4A3I - chains A and H of the 14 polymer chains in the assembly; structure by X-ray diffraction, 3.80 A resolution.

Chain A:
Molecule: DNA-directed RNA polymerase II subunit RPB1
From: Saccharomyces cerevisiae
Notes: EC 2.7.7.6
UniProt: P04050 (RPB1_YEAST); numbering as in UniProt (aligned over 1-1732)
Chain sequence (1732 residues; each row starts with the number of its first residue):
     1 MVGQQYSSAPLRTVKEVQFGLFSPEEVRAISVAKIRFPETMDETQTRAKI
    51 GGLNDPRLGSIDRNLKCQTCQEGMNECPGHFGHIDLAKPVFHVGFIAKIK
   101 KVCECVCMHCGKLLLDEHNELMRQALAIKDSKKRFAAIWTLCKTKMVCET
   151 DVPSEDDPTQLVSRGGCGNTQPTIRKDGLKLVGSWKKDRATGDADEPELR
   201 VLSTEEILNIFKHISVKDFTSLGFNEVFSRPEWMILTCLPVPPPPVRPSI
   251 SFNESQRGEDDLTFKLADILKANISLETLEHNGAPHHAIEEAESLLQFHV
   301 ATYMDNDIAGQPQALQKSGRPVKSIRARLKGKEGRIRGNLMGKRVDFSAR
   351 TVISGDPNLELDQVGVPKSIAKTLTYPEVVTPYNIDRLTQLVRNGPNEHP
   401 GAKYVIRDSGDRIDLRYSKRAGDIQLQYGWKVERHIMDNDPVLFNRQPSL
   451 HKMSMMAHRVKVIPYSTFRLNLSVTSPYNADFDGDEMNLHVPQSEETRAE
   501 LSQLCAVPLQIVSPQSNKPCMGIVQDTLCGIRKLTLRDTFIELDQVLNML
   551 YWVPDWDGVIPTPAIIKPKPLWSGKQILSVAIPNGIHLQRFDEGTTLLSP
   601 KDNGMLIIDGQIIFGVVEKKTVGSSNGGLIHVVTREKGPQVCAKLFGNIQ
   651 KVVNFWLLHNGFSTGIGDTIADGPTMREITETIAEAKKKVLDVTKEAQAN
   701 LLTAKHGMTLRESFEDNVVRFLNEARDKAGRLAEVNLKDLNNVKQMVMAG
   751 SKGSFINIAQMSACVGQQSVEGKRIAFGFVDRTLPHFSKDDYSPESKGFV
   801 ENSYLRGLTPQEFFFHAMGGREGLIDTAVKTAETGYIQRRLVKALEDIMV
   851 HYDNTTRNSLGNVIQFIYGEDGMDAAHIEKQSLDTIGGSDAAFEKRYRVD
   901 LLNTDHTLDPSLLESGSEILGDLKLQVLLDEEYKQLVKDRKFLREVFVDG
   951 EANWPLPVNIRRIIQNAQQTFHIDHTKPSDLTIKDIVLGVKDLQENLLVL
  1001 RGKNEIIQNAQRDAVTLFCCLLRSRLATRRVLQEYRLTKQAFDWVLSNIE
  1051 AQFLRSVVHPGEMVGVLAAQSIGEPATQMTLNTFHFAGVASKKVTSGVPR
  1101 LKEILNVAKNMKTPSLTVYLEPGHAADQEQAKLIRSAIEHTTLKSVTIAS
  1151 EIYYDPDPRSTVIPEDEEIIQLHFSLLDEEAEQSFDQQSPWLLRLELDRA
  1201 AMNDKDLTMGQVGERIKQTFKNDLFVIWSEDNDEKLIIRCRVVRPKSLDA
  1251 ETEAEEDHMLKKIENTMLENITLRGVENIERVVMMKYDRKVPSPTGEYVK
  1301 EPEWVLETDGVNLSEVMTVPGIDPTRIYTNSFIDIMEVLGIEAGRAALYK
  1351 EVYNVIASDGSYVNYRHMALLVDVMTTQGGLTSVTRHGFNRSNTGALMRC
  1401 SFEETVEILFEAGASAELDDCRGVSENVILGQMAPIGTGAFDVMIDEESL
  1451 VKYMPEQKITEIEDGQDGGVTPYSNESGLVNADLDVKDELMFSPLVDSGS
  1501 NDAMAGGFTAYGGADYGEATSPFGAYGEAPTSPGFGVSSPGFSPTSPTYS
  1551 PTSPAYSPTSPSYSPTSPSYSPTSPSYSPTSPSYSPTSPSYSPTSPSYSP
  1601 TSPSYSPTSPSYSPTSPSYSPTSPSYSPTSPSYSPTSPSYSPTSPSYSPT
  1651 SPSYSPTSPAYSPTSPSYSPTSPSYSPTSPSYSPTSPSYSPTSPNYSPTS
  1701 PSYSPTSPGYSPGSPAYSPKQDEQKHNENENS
Disordered / not traced: 1-2, 1081-1091, 1177-1186, 1244-1253, 1456-1732
Swiss-Prot annotation at these positions:
  - region: Pro248 to Asp260 (Lid loop), Asn306 to Lys323 (Rudder loop), Pro810 to Glu822 (Bridging helix)
  - binding site (Zn(2+)): Cys67, Cys70, Cys77, His80, Cys107, Cys110, Cys148, Cys167
  - binding site (Mg(2+)): Asp481, Asp483, Asp485
  - modified residue: Thr1471 (Phosphothreonine)
  - cross-link (Glycyl lysine isopeptide (Lys-Gly)): Lys695 (interchain with G-Cter in ubiquitin), Lys1246 (interchain with G-Cter in ubiquitin), Lys1350 (interchain with G-Cter in ubiquitin)
Bound ions: Zn2+ site 1: Cys67, Cys70, Cys77, His80; Zn2+ site 2: Cys107, Cys110, Cys148, Cys167; Mg2+: Asp481, Asp483, Asp485
What the authors report for this chain:
  - mutagenesis - Q1078N, Q1078S: abolished growth (citing earlier work)

Chain H:
Molecule: DNA-directed RNA polymerases I, II, and III subunit rpabc 3
From: Saccharomyces cerevisiae
UniProt: P20436 (RPAB3_YEAST); numbering as in UniProt (aligned over 1-146)
Chain sequence (146 residues; numbered 1 to 146; the number before each row is that of its first residue):
     1 MSNTLFDDIFQVSEVDPGRYNKVCRIEAASTTQDQCKLTLDINVELFPVA
    51 AQDSLTVTIASSLNLEDTPANDSSATRSWRPPQAGDRSLADDYDYVMYGT
   101 AYKFEEVSKDLIAVYYSFGGLLMRLEGNYRNLNNLKQENAYLLIRR
Disordered / not traced: 1, 64-75
Swiss-Prot annotation at these positions:
  - region: Asp16 to Thr39 (Non-specific ssDNA binding)
  - modified residue: Ser2 (N-acetylserine), Thr68 (Phosphothreonine)

Chain A / chain H interface:
Contacting residue pairs (68; chain A residue first):
  Arg537(A) - Tyr20(H)
  Arg537(A) - Val23(H)
  Arg537(A) - Arg25(H)
  Arg537(A) - Asp41(H)  salt bridge
  Arg537(A) - Gly120(H)  hydrogen bond (side chain-backbone)
  Arg537(A) - Leu121(H)
  Arg537(A) - Leu122(H)
  Asp538(A) - Tyr20(H)
  Asp538(A) - Asn21(H)  hydrogen bond (side chain-backbone)
  Asp538(A) - Lys22(H)  hydrogen bond (side chain-backbone)
  Asp538(A) - Val23(H)  hydrogen bond (side chain-backbone)
  Phe540(A) - Val23(H)  hydrophobic
  Phe540(A) - Asn43(H)
  Phe540(A) - Leu121(H)  hydrophobic
  Leu543(A) - Trp79(H)  hydrophobic
  Gly558(A) - Ser78(H)
  Val559(A) - Ser78(H)
  Ile560(A) - Ser78(H)  hydrogen bond (backbone-side chain)
  Ile560(A) - Trp79(H)  hydrogen bond (backbone-backbone)
  Thr562(A) - Trp79(H)
  Thr562(A) - Tyr98(H)
  Pro563(A) - Trp79(H)
  Pro563(A) - Tyr98(H)
  Ala564(A) - Met97(H)
  Ala564(A) - Tyr98(H)  hydrogen bond (backbone-backbone)
  Ala564(A) - Phe118(H)
  Ile565(A) - Asn43(H)
  Ile565(A) - Tyr95(H)  hydrophobic
  Ile565(A) - Val96(H)
  Ile565(A) - Met97(H)  hydrophobic
  Ile566(A) - Val96(H)  hydrogen bond (backbone-backbone)
  Ile566(A) - Met97(H)
  Ile566(A) - Tyr98(H)  hydrophobic
  Ile566(A) - Tyr141(H)  hydrophobic
  Lys567(A) - Tyr95(H)
  Lys567(A) - Val96(H)  hydrogen bond (backbone-backbone)
  Pro568(A) - Leu46(H)
  Pro568(A) - Asp94(H)
  Pro568(A) - Tyr95(H)
  Lys569(A) - Leu46(H)
  Pro570(A) - Trp79(H)  hydrophobic
  Leu571(A) - Leu46(H)  hydrophobic
  Trp572(A) - Trp79(H)  hydrophobic
  Ser573(A) - Gly119(H)  hydrogen bond (side chain-backbone)
  Lys575(A) - Gly119(H)
  Lys575(A) - Gly120(H)
  Leu597(A) - Tyr102(H)  hydrogen bond (backbone-side chain)
  Leu597(A) - Tyr115(H)
  Leu598(A) - Arg25(H)  hydrogen bond (backbone-side chain)
  Leu598(A) - Thr39(H)
  Leu598(A) - Tyr115(H)  hydrophobic
  Leu598(A) - Leu122(H)
  Leu598(A) - Arg124(H)
  Ser599(A) - Arg25(H)
  Ser599(A) - Leu122(H)
  Pro600(A) - Arg25(H)
  Asp602(A) - Tyr20(H)  hydrogen bond
  Leu606(A) - Tyr102(H)  hydrophobic
  Ile608(A) - Tyr102(H)  hydrophobic
  Ile613(A) - Tyr102(H)  hydrophobic
  Ile613(A) - Ser117(H)  hydrogen bond (backbone-side chain)
  Ile613(A) - Gly120(H)
  Ile613(A) - Leu122(H)
  Phe614(A) - Leu122(H)  hydrophobic
  Lys738(A) - Arg19(H)
  Asp739(A) - Arg19(H)  salt bridge
  Lys744(A) - Arg19(H)
  Thr976(A) - Lys136(H)
Other interface residues (no listed pair), chain A (38 interface residues in all): Pro561, Gln576, Val735, Asp974, His975
Other interface residues (no listed pair), chain H (32 interface residues in all): Arg77, Pro81, Lys103, Met123

Overview:
38 residues of chain A and 32 residues of chain H are in contact; the contacts include 14 hydrogen bonds and 2
salt bridges. Among the polar pairs are Arg537(A)-Asp41(H), Asp739(A)-Arg19(H) and Arg537(A)-Gly120(H). From
UniProt: 8 Zn2+-binding residues and 3 Mg2+-binding residues on chain A. From the paper: Q1078N and Q1078S of
chain A abolish growth.
Chain A is DNA-directed RNA polymerase II subunit RPB1 and chain H is DNA-directed RNA polymerases I, II, and
III subunit rpabc 3, both from Saccharomyces cerevisiae; the structure, RNA Polymerase II binary complex with
DNA, was determined by X-ray diffraction (same publication as 4A3B, 4A3C, 4A3D, 4A3E, 4A3F, 4A3G and 4 further
entries).
